7B4I - chains AAA and BBB; structure by X-ray diffraction, 1.70 A resolution.

Chain AAA (and BBB):
Molecule: Aspartate aminotransferase family protein
From: Pseudomonas sp
Notes: chain BBB of this document is another copy of the same molecule, construct and numbering; everything in this record applies to it too
UniProtKB: A0A2D8IND4 (A0A2D8IND4_PSESP); residue numbers follow UniProt; this construct covers 1-455
Sequence (464 residues; each row starts with the number of its first residue):
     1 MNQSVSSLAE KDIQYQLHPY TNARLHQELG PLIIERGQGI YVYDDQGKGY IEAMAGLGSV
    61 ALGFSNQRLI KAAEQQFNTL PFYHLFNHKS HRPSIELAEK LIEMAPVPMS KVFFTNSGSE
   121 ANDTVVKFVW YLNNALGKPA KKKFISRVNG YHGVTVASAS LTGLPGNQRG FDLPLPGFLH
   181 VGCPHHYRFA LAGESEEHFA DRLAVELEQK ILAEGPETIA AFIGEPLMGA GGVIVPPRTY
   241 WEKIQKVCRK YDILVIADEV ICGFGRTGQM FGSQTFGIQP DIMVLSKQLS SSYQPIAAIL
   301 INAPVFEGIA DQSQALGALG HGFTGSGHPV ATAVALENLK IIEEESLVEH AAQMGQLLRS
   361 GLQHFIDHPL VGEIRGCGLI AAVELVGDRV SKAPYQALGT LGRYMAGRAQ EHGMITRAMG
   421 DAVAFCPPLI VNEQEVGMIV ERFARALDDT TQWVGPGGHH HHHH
Not modelled in the structure: 1-6, 456-464 (chain BBB: 1-5, 458-464)
Differences from the reference sequence: engineered mutation Ala9 (Pro in A0A2D8IND4), Gln38 (Glu in A0A2D8IND4), Gly58 (Trp in A0A2D8IND4), Val60 (Ala in A0A2D8IND4), Asn87 (Ser in A0A2D8IND4), Phe128 (Met in A0A2D8IND4), Val154 (Ile in A0A2D8IND4); expression tag (456-464)
Glycans and other covalent adducts: pyridoxal phosphate (PLP) linked to Lys287
Small-molecule neighbours: pyridoxal phosphate (PLP): Ser117, Gly118, Ser119, Asn122, Tyr151, His152, Gly153, Glu225, Asp258, Val260, Ile261, Ser286

Interface between chain AAA and chain BBB:
Pairs across the interface - 269 pairs, chain AAA then chain BBB:
  Leu8(AAA) - Arg92(BBB)
  Leu8(AAA) - Ile95(BBB)
  Lys11(AAA) - Ile95(BBB)
  Lys11(AAA) - Glu99(BBB)  salt bridge
  Asp12(AAA) - Ser90(BBB)  hydrogen bond
  Asp12(AAA) - Ile95(BBB)
  Ile13(AAA) - Lys111(BBB)
  Gln14(AAA) - Ser110(BBB)
  Gln14(AAA) - Lys111(BBB)  hydrogen bond (backbone-side chain)
  Tyr15(AAA) - Ala98(BBB)  hydrophobic
  Tyr15(AAA) - Glu99(BBB)
  Tyr15(AAA) - Ile102(BBB)  hydrophobic
  Tyr15(AAA) - Glu103(BBB)  hydrogen bond
  Tyr15(AAA) - Ser110(BBB)
  Tyr15(AAA) - Lys111(BBB)
  Tyr15(AAA) - Val112(BBB)  hydrogen bond (backbone-backbone)
  Gln16(AAA) - Leu85(BBB)
  Gln16(AAA) - Ser90(BBB)  hydrogen bond
  Gln16(AAA) - Ser94(BBB)  hydrogen bond
  Gln16(AAA) - Ile95(BBB)
  Gln16(AAA) - Ala98(BBB)
  Gln16(AAA) - Lys111(BBB)
  Gln16(AAA) - Val112(BBB)
  Gln16(AAA) - Phe114(BBB)
  Leu17(AAA) - Val112(BBB)  hydrogen bond (backbone-backbone)
  Leu17(AAA) - Phe113(BBB)
  Leu17(AAA) - Phe128(BBB)  hydrophobic
  Leu17(AAA) - Phe306(BBB)  hydrophobic
  His18(AAA) - Leu85(BBB)  hydrogen bond (side chain-backbone)
  His18(AAA) - Lys89(BBB)  hydrogen bond (side chain-backbone)
  His18(AAA) - Ser90(BBB)
  His18(AAA) - Leu319(BBB)
  Pro19(AAA) - Leu85(BBB)
  Pro19(AAA) - Phe86(BBB)
  Pro19(AAA) - Asn87(BBB)  hydrogen bond (backbone-backbone)
  Pro19(AAA) - Phe113(BBB)
  Pro19(AAA) - His321(BBB)
  Pro19(AAA) - Gly322(BBB)
  Tyr20(AAA) - Phe86(BBB)  hydrophobic
  Tyr20(AAA) - Asn87(BBB)  hydrogen bond (backbone-side chain)
  Tyr20(AAA) - Ala318(BBB)
  Tyr20(AAA) - Leu319(BBB)  hydrogen bond (backbone-backbone)
  Tyr20(AAA) - Gly320(BBB)
  Tyr20(AAA) - His321(BBB)  hydrogen bond (backbone-backbone)
  Tyr20(AAA) - Gly322(BBB)
  Thr21(AAA) - Phe86(BBB)
  Thr21(AAA) - Asn87(BBB)  hydrogen bond (side chain-backbone)
  Thr21(AAA) - His88(BBB)  hydrogen bond (side chain-backbone)
  Thr21(AAA) - Ala318(BBB)
  Thr21(AAA) - Leu319(BBB)  hydrogen bond (backbone-backbone)
  Asn22(AAA) - His88(BBB)
  Asn22(AAA) - Ser313(BBB)
  Asn22(AAA) - Gln314(BBB)
  Asn22(AAA) - Gly317(BBB)
  Asn22(AAA) - Ala318(BBB)
  Ala23(AAA) - Ala310(BBB)  hydrophobic
  Ala23(AAA) - Ser313(BBB)  hydrogen bond (backbone-side chain)
  Arg24(AAA) - Phe306(BBB)
  Arg24(AAA) - Glu307(BBB)  salt bridge
  Arg24(AAA) - Ala310(BBB)
  Arg24(AAA) - Asp311(BBB)  salt bridge
  Arg24(AAA) - Gln314(BBB)
  Leu25(AAA) - His88(BBB)
  His26(AAA) - His88(BBB)  hydrogen bond
  Gln27(AAA) - Phe306(BBB)
  Pro31(AAA) - His88(BBB)
  Pro31(AAA) - Ser90(BBB)
  Leu32(AAA) - His88(BBB)  hydrogen bond (backbone-backbone)
  Leu32(AAA) - Lys89(BBB)
  Leu32(AAA) - Ser90(BBB)  hydrogen bond (backbone-backbone)
  Ile33(AAA) - Ser90(BBB)
  Ile34(AAA) - Leu80(BBB)
  Ile34(AAA) - Tyr83(BBB)  hydrophobic
  Ile34(AAA) - Ser90(BBB)  hydrogen bond (backbone-backbone)
  Ile34(AAA) - His91(BBB)
  Glu35(AAA) - Thr79(BBB)
  Glu35(AAA) - Leu80(BBB)
  Arg36(AAA) - Thr79(BBB)
  Arg36(AAA) - Leu80(BBB)
  Gly37(AAA) - Thr79(BBB)  hydrogen bond (backbone-backbone)
  Gly37(AAA) - Leu80(BBB)
  Glu52(AAA) - Tyr83(BBB)  hydrogen bond
  Leu57(AAA) - His84(BBB)
  Leu57(AAA) - Phe86(BBB)  hydrophobic
  Leu57(AAA) - Thr324(BBB)
  Ser59(AAA) - Phe82(BBB)
  Val60(AAA) - Phe82(BBB)  hydrophobic
  Phe64(AAA) - Pro81(BBB)
  Phe64(AAA) - Phe82(BBB)
  Gln67(AAA) - Asn78(BBB)  hydrogen bond
  Ile70(AAA) - Phe77(BBB)
  Ile70(AAA) - Asn78(BBB)
  Ala73(AAA) - Phe77(BBB)  hydrophobic
  Glu74(AAA) - Glu74(BBB)
  Phe77(AAA) - Ile70(BBB)
  Phe77(AAA) - Ala73(BBB)  hydrophobic
  Phe77(AAA) - Tyr293(BBB)
  Phe77(AAA) - Gln294(BBB)
  Asn78(AAA) - Gln67(BBB)  hydrogen bond
  Asn78(AAA) - Ile70(BBB)
  Thr79(AAA) - Glu35(BBB)
  Thr79(AAA) - Arg36(BBB)
  Thr79(AAA) - Gly37(BBB)  hydrogen bond (backbone-backbone)
  Leu80(AAA) - Ile34(BBB)
  Leu80(AAA) - Glu35(BBB)
  Leu80(AAA) - Arg36(BBB)
  Leu80(AAA) - Gly37(BBB)
  Pro81(AAA) - Phe64(BBB)
  Pro81(AAA) - Tyr293(BBB)
  Phe82(AAA) - Ser59(BBB)
  Phe82(AAA) - Val60(BBB)  hydrophobic
  Phe82(AAA) - Phe64(BBB)
  Phe82(AAA) - Ser292(BBB)
  Tyr83(AAA) - Ile34(BBB)  hydrophobic
  Tyr83(AAA) - Glu52(BBB)  hydrogen bond
  Tyr83(AAA) - Ile415(BBB)
  His84(AAA) - Leu57(BBB)
  Leu85(AAA) - Gln16(BBB)
  Leu85(AAA) - His18(BBB)  hydrogen bond (backbone-side chain)
  Leu85(AAA) - Pro19(BBB)
  Phe86(AAA) - Pro19(BBB)
  Phe86(AAA) - Tyr20(BBB)  hydrophobic
  Phe86(AAA) - Thr21(BBB)
  Phe86(AAA) - Leu57(BBB)  hydrophobic
  Asn87(AAA) - Pro19(BBB)
  Asn87(AAA) - Tyr20(BBB)  hydrogen bond (side chain-backbone)
  Asn87(AAA) - Thr21(BBB)  hydrogen bond (backbone-side chain)
  Asn87(AAA) - Arg417(BBB)  hydrogen bond
  His88(AAA) - Thr21(BBB)  hydrogen bond (backbone-side chain)
  His88(AAA) - Asn22(BBB)
  His88(AAA) - Leu25(BBB)
  His88(AAA) - His26(BBB)  hydrogen bond
  His88(AAA) - Pro31(BBB)
  His88(AAA) - Leu32(BBB)  hydrogen bond (backbone-backbone)
  Lys89(AAA) - His18(BBB)  hydrogen bond (backbone-side chain)
  Lys89(AAA) - Leu32(BBB)
  Ser90(AAA) - Asp12(BBB)  hydrogen bond
  Ser90(AAA) - Gln16(BBB)  hydrogen bond
  Ser90(AAA) - His18(BBB)
  Ser90(AAA) - Pro31(BBB)
  Ser90(AAA) - Leu32(BBB)  hydrogen bond (backbone-backbone)
  Ser90(AAA) - Ile33(BBB)
  Ser90(AAA) - Ile34(BBB)  hydrogen bond (backbone-backbone)
  His91(AAA) - Ile34(BBB)
  Arg92(AAA) - Leu8(BBB)
  Ser94(AAA) - Gln16(BBB)  hydrogen bond
  Ile95(AAA) - Leu8(BBB)
  Ile95(AAA) - Lys11(BBB)
  Ile95(AAA) - Asp12(BBB)
  Ile95(AAA) - Gln16(BBB)
  Ala98(AAA) - Tyr15(BBB)  hydrophobic
  Ala98(AAA) - Gln16(BBB)
  Glu99(AAA) - Lys11(BBB)  salt bridge
  Glu99(AAA) - Tyr15(BBB)
  Ile102(AAA) - Tyr15(BBB)  hydrophobic
  Glu103(AAA) - Tyr15(BBB)  hydrogen bond
  Ser110(AAA) - Gln14(BBB)
  Lys111(AAA) - Ile13(BBB)
  Lys111(AAA) - Gln14(BBB)  hydrogen bond (side chain-backbone)
  Lys111(AAA) - Tyr15(BBB)
  Lys111(AAA) - Gln16(BBB)
  Val112(AAA) - Tyr15(BBB)  hydrogen bond (backbone-backbone)
  Val112(AAA) - Gln16(BBB)
  Val112(AAA) - Leu17(BBB)  hydrogen bond (backbone-backbone)
  Phe113(AAA) - Leu17(BBB)
  Phe113(AAA) - Pro19(BBB)
  Phe114(AAA) - Gln16(BBB)
  Asn116(AAA) - Asn116(BBB)
  Asn116(AAA) - Ser117(BBB)
  Asn116(AAA) - Pro295(BBB)
  Ser117(AAA) - Asn116(BBB)
  Ser117(AAA) - Glu120(BBB)  hydrogen bond
  Ser119(AAA) - Phe323(BBB)
  Glu120(AAA) - Ser117(BBB)  hydrogen bond
  Glu120(AAA) - Glu120(BBB)
  Asp123(AAA) - Thr155(BBB)
  Asp123(AAA) - Val156(BBB)  hydrogen bond (side chain-backbone)
  Lys127(AAA) - Val154(BBB)  hydrogen bond (side chain-backbone)
  Lys127(AAA) - Val156(BBB)
  Lys127(AAA) - Ala159(BBB)
  Lys127(AAA) - Phe171(BBB)
  Phe128(AAA) - Leu17(BBB)  hydrophobic
  Trp130(AAA) - Gly170(BBB)
  Trp130(AAA) - Phe171(BBB)
  Tyr131(AAA) - Gly170(BBB)
  Tyr131(AAA) - Phe171(BBB)  hydrophobic
  Asn134(AAA) - Gly170(BBB)  hydrogen bond (side chain-backbone)
  Asn134(AAA) - Asp172(BBB)  hydrogen bond
  Lys142(AAA) - Asp172(BBB)  salt bridge
  Tyr151(AAA) - Gly322(BBB)
  Val154(AAA) - Lys127(BBB)  hydrogen bond (backbone-side chain)
  Val154(AAA) - His321(BBB)
  Val154(AAA) - Gly322(BBB)
  Val154(AAA) - Phe323(BBB)  hydrophobic
  Thr155(AAA) - Asp123(BBB)
  Val156(AAA) - Asp123(BBB)  hydrogen bond (backbone-side chain)
  Val156(AAA) - Lys127(BBB)
  Val156(AAA) - Ala157(BBB)  hydrophobic
  Ala157(AAA) - Val156(BBB)  hydrophobic
  Ala159(AAA) - Lys127(BBB)
  Gly166(AAA) - Gly320(BBB)
  Asn167(AAA) - Gly320(BBB)  hydrogen bond (side chain-backbone)
  Arg169(AAA) - Leu316(BBB)
  Gly170(AAA) - Trp130(BBB)
  Gly170(AAA) - Tyr131(BBB)
  Gly170(AAA) - Asn134(BBB)  hydrogen bond (backbone-side chain)
  Gly170(AAA) - Gln312(BBB)
  Phe171(AAA) - Lys127(BBB)
  Phe171(AAA) - Trp130(BBB)
  Phe171(AAA) - Tyr131(BBB)  hydrophobic
  Phe171(AAA) - Gly320(BBB)
  Asp172(AAA) - Trp130(BBB)
  Asp172(AAA) - Asn134(BBB)  hydrogen bond
  Asp172(AAA) - Lys142(BBB)  salt bridge
  Leu175(AAA) - Leu175(BBB)  hydrophobic
  Lys287(AAA) - Thr324(BBB)
  Ser292(AAA) - Phe82(BBB)
  Ser292(AAA) - Thr324(BBB)
  Ser292(AAA) - His328(BBB)  hydrogen bond (backbone-side chain)
  Tyr293(AAA) - Phe77(BBB)
  Tyr293(AAA) - Pro81(BBB)
  Tyr293(AAA) - His328(BBB)  hydrogen bond (backbone-side chain)
  Gln294(AAA) - Phe77(BBB)
  Gln294(AAA) - Gln294(BBB)  hydrogen bond
  Gln294(AAA) - His328(BBB)
  Pro295(AAA) - Asn116(BBB)
  Phe306(AAA) - Leu17(BBB)  hydrophobic
  Phe306(AAA) - Arg24(BBB)
  Phe306(AAA) - Gln27(BBB)
  Glu307(AAA) - Arg24(BBB)  salt bridge
  Ala310(AAA) - Ala23(BBB)  hydrophobic
  Ala310(AAA) - Arg24(BBB)
  Asp311(AAA) - Arg24(BBB)  salt bridge
  Ser313(AAA) - Asn22(BBB)
  Ser313(AAA) - Ala23(BBB)  hydrogen bond (side chain-backbone)
  Gln314(AAA) - Asn22(BBB)
  Gln314(AAA) - Arg24(BBB)
  Leu316(AAA) - Arg169(BBB)
  Gly317(AAA) - Asn22(BBB)
  Ala318(AAA) - Tyr20(BBB)
  Ala318(AAA) - Thr21(BBB)
  Ala318(AAA) - Asn22(BBB)
  Leu319(AAA) - His18(BBB)
  Leu319(AAA) - Tyr20(BBB)  hydrogen bond (backbone-backbone)
  Leu319(AAA) - Thr21(BBB)  hydrogen bond (backbone-backbone)
  Gly320(AAA) - Tyr20(BBB)
  Gly320(AAA) - Gly166(BBB)
  Gly320(AAA) - Asn167(BBB)
  Gly320(AAA) - Phe171(BBB)
  His321(AAA) - Pro19(BBB)
  His321(AAA) - Tyr20(BBB)  hydrogen bond (backbone-backbone)
  His321(AAA) - Val154(BBB)
  Gly322(AAA) - Pro19(BBB)
  Gly322(AAA) - Tyr20(BBB)
  Gly322(AAA) - Tyr151(BBB)
  Gly322(AAA) - Val154(BBB)
  Phe323(AAA) - Ser119(BBB)
  Phe323(AAA) - Val154(BBB)  hydrophobic
  Thr324(AAA) - Leu57(BBB)
  Thr324(AAA) - Lys287(BBB)
  Thr324(AAA) - Ser292(BBB)
  His328(AAA) - Ser292(BBB)  hydrogen bond (side chain-backbone)
  His328(AAA) - Tyr293(BBB)  hydrogen bond (side chain-backbone)
  His328(AAA) - Gln294(BBB)
  Gln410(AAA) - Lys89(BBB)
  Ile415(AAA) - Tyr83(BBB)
  Arg417(AAA) - His84(BBB)
  Arg417(AAA) - Phe86(BBB)
  Arg417(AAA) - Asn87(BBB)  hydrogen bond
Other interface residues (no listed pair), chain AAA (119 interface residues in all): Gly30, Val42, Gly56, Glu96, Val126, Leu173, Ile301, Ile309, Ser326, Val330
Other interface residues (no listed pair), chain BBB (120 interface residues in all): Gly30, Val42, Gly56, Glu96, Val126, Leu173, Ile301, Ile309, Ser326, Val330, Gln410

Overview:
The interface between chain AAA and chain BBB involves 119 residues on one side and 120 on the other; the
contacts include 65 hydrogen bonds and 8 salt bridges. Polar pairs include Lys11(AAA)-Glu99(BBB),
Arg24(AAA)-Glu307(BBB) and Arg24(AAA)-Asp311(BBB). Covalently linked pyridoxal phosphate: at Lys287(AAA).
Both chains are Aspartate aminotransferase family protein (Pseudomonas sp). Entry 7B4I (Thermostable omega
transaminase PjTA-R6 variant W58G engineered for asymmetric synthesis of enantiopure bulky amines) was
determined by X-ray diffraction together with 7B4J from the same study.
